PDB entry 8YH5 | electron microscopy, 3.66 A resolution | chains S and A of the 5 polymer chains in the assembly

[Chain S]
Name: scfv16
Organism: Mus musculus
Notes: antibody fragment or engineered binder
Sequence (260 residues; numbered 1 to 248 plus 14 insertion-coded residues; 2 numbers in that range are skipped by the numbering (no residue carries them; nothing is unmodelled there); the number before each row is that of its first residue; a row labelled like 121A-121N holds insertion residues (121A, then the next letters in order)):
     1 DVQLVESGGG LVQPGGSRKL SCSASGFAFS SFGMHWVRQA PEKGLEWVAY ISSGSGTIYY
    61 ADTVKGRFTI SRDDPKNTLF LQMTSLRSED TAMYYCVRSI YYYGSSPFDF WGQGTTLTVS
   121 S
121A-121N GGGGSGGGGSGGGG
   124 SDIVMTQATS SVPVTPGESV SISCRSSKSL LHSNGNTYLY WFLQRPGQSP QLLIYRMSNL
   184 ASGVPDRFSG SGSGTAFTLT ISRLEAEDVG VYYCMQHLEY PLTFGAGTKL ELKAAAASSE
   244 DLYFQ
Not modelled in the structure: 1, 121A-121N, 236-248
Disulfides: Cys22-Cys96, Cys147-Cys217

[Chain A]
Name: Guanine nucleotide-binding protein G(I)/G(S)/G(O) subunit gamma-2, Guanine nucleotide-binding protein G(i) subunit alpha-1 chimera
Organism: Homo sapiens
UniProt: chimeric construct of P59768, P63097: residues -78 to -8 from P59768 (GBG2_HUMAN) positions 1-71 (UniProt number = residue number + 79); residues 3-354 from P63097 positions 3-354 (same numbers)
Sequence (433 residues; row label = number of the first residue in the row; numbers below 1 keep their minus sign (Met-78 is residue -78)):
   -78 MASNNTASIA QARKLVEQLK MEANIDRIKV SKAAADLMAY CEAHAKEDPL LTPVPASENP
   -18 FREKKFFCAI LGSAGSAGSA MCTLSAEDKA AVERSKMIDR NLREDGEKAA REVKLLLLGA
    42 GESGKSTIVK QMKIIHEAGY SEEECKQYKA VVYSNTIQSI IAIIRAMGRL KIDFGDSARA
   102 DDARQLFVLA GAAEEGFMTA ELAGVIKRLW KDSGVQACFN RSREYQLNDS AAYYLNDLDR
   162 IAQPNYIPTQ QDVLRTRVKT TGIVETHFTF KDLHFKMFDV GGQRSERKKW IHCFEGVTAI
   222 IFCVALSDYD LVLAEDEEMN RMHESMKLFD SICNNKWFTD TSIILFLNKK DLFEEKIKKS
   282 PLTICYPEYA GSNTYEEAAA YIQCQFEDLN KRKDTKEIYT HFTCATDTKN VQFVFDAVTD
   342 VIIKNNLKDC GLF
Not modelled in the structure: -78 to 3, 55-182, 229-240
Differences from the reference sequence: linker (-7 to 2)
Curated features (UniProtKB/Swiss-Prot):
  - modified residue: Ala-77 (N-acetylalanine), Cys-11 (Cysteine methyl ester)
  - lipidation: Cys-11 (S-geranylgeranyl cysteine), Cys3 (S-palmitoyl cysteine)
  - region: Lys35 to Thr48 (G1 motif), Asp173 to Thr181 (G2 motif), Phe196 to Arg205 (G3 motif), Ile265 to Asp272 (G4 motif), Thr324 to Thr329 (G5 motif)
  - binding site (GTP): Glu43 to Thr48, Asp150, Ser151, Leu175 to Arg178, Asp200 to Gln204, Asn269 to Asp272, Ala326
  - binding site (Mg(2+)): Ser47, Thr181

[Chain S / chain A interface]
Residue-residue contacts - 17 pairs, chain S then chain A:
  Ser52(S) - Glu14(A)
  Ser53(S) - Glu14(A)  hydrogen bond
  Tyr59(S) - Lys10(A)  hydrogen bond
  Ile100(S) - Arg15(A)
  Tyr101(S) - Glu8(A)
  Tyr101(S) - Ala11(A)  hydrophobic
  Tyr101(S) - Ala12(A)
  Tyr102(S) - Arg15(A)
  His155(S) - Ser6(A)
  Asn157(S) - Ser6(A)
  Asn157(S) - Asp9(A)  hydrogen bond
  Tyr161(S) - Ser6(A)  hydrogen bond
  Tyr161(S) - Glu8(A)
  Tyr163(S) - Glu8(A)
  His220(S) - Ala7(A)
  His220(S) - Glu8(A)  salt bridge
  Leu221(S) - Ala7(A)
Also at the interface, not in a pair above, chain S (15 interface residues in all): Tyr50, Glu222, Tyr223
Also at the interface, not in a pair above, chain A (11 interface residues in all): Thr4, Leu5

[Overview]
Chain S and chain A form an interface of 15 and 11 residues respectively; the contacts include 4 hydrogen
bonds and 1 salt bridge. Polar pairs include His220(S)-Glu8(A), Ser53(S)-Glu14(A) and Tyr59(S)-Lys10(A). From
UniProt: 22 GTP-binding residues and Mg2+-binding residues Ser47(A) and Thr181(A) on chain A.
Chain S is scfv16 (Mus musculus) and chain A is Guanine nucleotide-binding protein G(I)/G(S)/G(O) subunit
gamma-2, Guanine nucleotide-binding protein G(i) subunit alpha-1 chimera (Homo sapiens); the structure, A3R-Gi
complex bound to i6A, was determined by electron microscopy, deposited together with 8YH0, 8YH2, 8YH3 and
8YH6.
